7TID - chains A and G of the 10 polymer chains in the assembly; structure by electron microscopy, 3.30 A resolution.

# Chain A
Protein: Replication factor C subunit 1
Organism: Saccharomyces cerevisiae
UniProtKB: P38630 (RFC1_YEAST); residues 1-861 here = UniProt positions 1-861
Chain sequence (861 residues; each row starts with the number of its first residue):
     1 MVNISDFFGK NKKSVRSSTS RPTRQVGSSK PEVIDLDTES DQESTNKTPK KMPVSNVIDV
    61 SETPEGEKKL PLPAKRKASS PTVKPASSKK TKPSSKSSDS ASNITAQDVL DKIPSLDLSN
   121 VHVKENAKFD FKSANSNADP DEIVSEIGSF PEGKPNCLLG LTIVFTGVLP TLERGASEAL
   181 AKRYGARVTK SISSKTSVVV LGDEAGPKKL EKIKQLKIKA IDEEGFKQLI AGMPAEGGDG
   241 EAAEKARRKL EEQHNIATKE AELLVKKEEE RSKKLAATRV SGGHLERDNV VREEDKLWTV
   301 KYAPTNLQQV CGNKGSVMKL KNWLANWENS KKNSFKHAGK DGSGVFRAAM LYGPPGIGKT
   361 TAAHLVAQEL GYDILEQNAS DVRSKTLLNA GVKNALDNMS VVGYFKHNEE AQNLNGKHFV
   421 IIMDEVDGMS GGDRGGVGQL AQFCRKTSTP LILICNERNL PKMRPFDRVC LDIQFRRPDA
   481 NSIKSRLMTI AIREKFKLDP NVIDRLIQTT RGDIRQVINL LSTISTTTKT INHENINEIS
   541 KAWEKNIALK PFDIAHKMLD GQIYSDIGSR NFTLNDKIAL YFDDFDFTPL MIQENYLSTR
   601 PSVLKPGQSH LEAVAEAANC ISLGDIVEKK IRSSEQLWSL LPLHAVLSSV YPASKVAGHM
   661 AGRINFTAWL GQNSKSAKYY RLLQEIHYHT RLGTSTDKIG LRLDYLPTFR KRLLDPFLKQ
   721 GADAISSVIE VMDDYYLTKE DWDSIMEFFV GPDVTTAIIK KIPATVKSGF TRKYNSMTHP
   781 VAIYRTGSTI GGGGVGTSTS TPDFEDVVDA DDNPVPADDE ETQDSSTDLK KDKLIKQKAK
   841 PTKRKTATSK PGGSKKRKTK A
Disordered / not traced: 1-290, 777-861
Bound ions: Mg2+: Thr360 (together with ATP-gamma-S)
Residues lining bound ligands: ATP-gamma-S (AGS; phosphothiophosphoric acid-adenylate ester): Thr299, Tyr302, Ala303, Pro304, Gln309, Val310, Cys311, Pro355, Gly356, Ile357, Gly358, Lys359, Thr360, Thr361, Asn456, Ile514, Arg515, Ile518
UniProt features mapped onto this chain:
  - motif (Nuclear localization signal): Lys830 to Leu834, Lys855 to Lys860
  - binding site (ATP): Thr299, Cys311, Gly353 to Thr361, Asn456
  - modified residue: Thr38 (Phosphothreonine), Ser40 (Phosphoserine), Thr63 (Phosphothreonine)
  - mutagenesis: Asp427 (D427H: In cs mutant CDC44-2; causes cell cycle arrest), Gly436 (G436R: In cs mutant CDC44-3/4; causes cell cycle arrest), Gly512 (G512A: In cs mutant CDC44-9; no effect), Asp513 (D513N: In cs mutants CDC44-1/5/8 and CDC44-9; causes cell cycle arrest)
From the paper describing this entry:
  - binding site for the 20-nt DNA strand: Phe582, Trp638
  - mutagenesis - W638G: decreased catalytic activity on PCNA and DNA
  - mutagenesis - F582A: unchanged catalytic activity on DNA
  - mutagenesis - F582A: unchanged binding to DNA
  - mutagenesis - F582A, W638G: unchanged growth

# Chain G
Protein: Proliferating cell nuclear antigen
Organism: Saccharomyces cerevisiae
UniProtKB: P15873 (PCNA_YEAST); residue numbers follow UniProt; this construct covers 1-258
Chain sequence (264 residues; numbered -5 to 258; the number before each row is that of its first residue; numbers below 1 keep their minus sign (Gly-5 is residue -5)):
    -5 GPHMASMLEA KFEEASLFKR IIDGFKDCVQ LVNFQCKEDG IIAQAVDDSR VLLVSLEIGV
    55 EAFQEYRCDH PVTLGMDLTS LSKILRCGNN TDTLTLIADN TPDSIILLFE DTKKDRIAEY
   115 SLKLMDIDAD FLKIEELQYD STLSLPSSEF SKIVRDLSQL SDSINIMITK ETIKFVADGD
   175 IGSGSVIIKP FVDMEHPETS IKLEMDQPVD LTFGAKYLLD IIKGSSLSDR VGIRLSSEAP
   235 ALFQFDLKSG FLQFFLAPKF NDEE
Disordered / not traced: -5 to 0, 188-189, 257-258
Differences from the reference sequence: expression tag (-5 to 0)
UniProt features mapped onto this chain:
  - DNA-binding region: Arg61 to Arg80
  - cross-link (Glycyl lysine isopeptide (Lys-Gly)): Lys127 (interchain with G-Cter in SUMO), Lys164 (interchain with G-Cter in SUMO)
From the paper describing this entry:
  - binding site for the 30-nt DNA strand: Arg80

# Interface between chain A and chain G
Pairs across the interface (37):
  Lys331(A) with Phe254(G)
  Ile374(A) with Arg44(G)
  Leu375(A) with Asp42(G); Ser43(G); Arg44(G)
  Gln377(A) with Asp42(G)
  Asp381(A) with Asp42(G)
  Gly391(A) with Lys210(G)
  Asn394(A) with Asp156(G); Gly208(G); Lys210(G); Tyr211(G)
  Asp397(A) with Lys253(G); Phe254(G), hydrogen bond (backbone-backbone)
  Asn398(A) with Val45(G); Ala251(G); Pro252(G); Lys253(G)
  Met399(A) with Ala251(G); Pro252(G)
  Ser400(A) with Arg44(G)
  Val401(A) with Arg44(G); Val45(G); Leu47(G), hydrophobic; Phe249(G); Ala251(G), hydrophobic
  Val402(A) with Arg44(G)
  Tyr404(A) with Leu131(G); Ala233(G); Pro234(G)
  Phe405(A) with Lys127(G); Ile128(G), hydrophobic; Glu129(G)
  Lys417(A) with Phe254(G)
  His418(A) with Phe254(G)
  Phe419(A) with Ser43(G); Arg44(G)
Interface residues without a listed pair, chain A (21 interface residues in all): Asp373, Lys393, Ala395
Interface residues without a listed pair, chain G (23 interface residues in all): Leu126, Ala209, Glu232

# Summary
21 residues of chain A and 23 residues of chain G are in contact, with 1 hydrogen bond. Its one hydrogen bond,
Asp397(A)-Phe254(G), is backbone to backbone. Chain A binds ATP-gamma-S. From the paper: a binding site for
the 20-nt DNA strand at Phe582(A) and Trp638(A); W638G of chain A reduces catalytic activity on PCNA and DNA.
Here chain A is Replication factor C subunit 1 and chain G is Proliferating cell nuclear antigen, both from
Saccharomyces cerevisiae. Entry 7TID (Structure of the yeast clamp loader (Replication Factor C RFC) bound to
the sliding clamp (Proliferating ...) was determined by electron microscopy, deposited together with 7THJ,
7THV, 7TI8, 7TIB, 7TIC and 7TKU.
